Entry 7UGQ (electron microscopy, 3.40 A resolution); this record covers chains D and F of the 18 polymer chains in the assembly.

== Chain D (and F) ==
Name: Envelope glycoprotein gp41
From: Human immunodeficiency virus 1
Notes: chain F of this document is another copy of the same molecule, construct and numbering; everything in this record applies to it too
Sequence (129 residues; row label = number of the first residue in the row; note: 18 numbers in that range are skipped by the numbering (no residue carries them; nothing is unmodelled there)):
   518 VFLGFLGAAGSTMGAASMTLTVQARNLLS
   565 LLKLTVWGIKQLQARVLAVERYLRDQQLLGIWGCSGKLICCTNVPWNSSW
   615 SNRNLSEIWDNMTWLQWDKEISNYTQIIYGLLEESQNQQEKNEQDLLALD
Disulfides: Cys598-Cys604
Covalently attached groups: N-acetylglucosamine (NAG) linked to Asn637

== Interface between chain D and chain F ==
Pairs across the interface - 37 pairs, chain D then chain F:
  Ile573(D) with Lys567(F); Leu576(F), hydrophobic
  Leu576(D) with Leu576(F), hydrophobic
  Gln577(D) with Lys567(F); Arg579(F)
  Val580(D) with Leu576(F), hydrophobic; Arg579(F); Val580(F), hydrophobic
  Leu581(D) with Arg579(F)
  Val583(D) with Val583(F), hydrophobic
  Glu584(D) with Leu545(F); Arg579(F), salt bridge; Val583(F)
  Leu587(D) with Leu545(F); Val583(F), hydrophobic; Tyr586(F), hydrophobic; Leu587(F), hydrophobic
  Arg588(D) with Leu545(F)
  Gln591(D) with Ala541(F), hydrogen bond (side chain-backbone); Arg542(F); Leu545(F); Tyr586(F)
  Gly594(D) with Gly600(F)
  Ile595(D) with Arg542(F)
  Glu647(D) with Thr538(F), hydrogen bond
  Glu648(D) with Thr538(F)
  Asn651(D) with Leu602(F)
  Gln652(D) with Ser534(F); Met535(F); Thr538(F); Leu602(F)
  Lys655(D) with Gly600(F), hydrogen bond (side chain-backbone); Lys601(F); Leu602(F)
  Gln658(D) with Ile603(F)
  Asp659(D) with Ile603(F); Cys605(F), hydrogen bond
Other interface residues (no listed pair), chain D (20 interface residues in all): Leu568
Other interface residues (no listed pair), chain F (22 interface residues in all): Thr536, Leu537, Leu568, Ile573

== In short ==
The interface between chain D and chain F involves 20 residues on one side and 22 on the other, with 4
hydrogen bonds and 1 salt bridge. Polar contacts include Glu584(D)-Arg579(F), Gln591(D)-Ala541(F) and
Glu647(D)-Thr538(F). Covalently linked N-acetylglucosamine: at Asn637(D).
Both chains are Envelope glycoprotein gp41 (Human immunodeficiency virus 1). Entry 7UGQ (Cryo-EM structure of
BG24 Fabs with an inferred germline CDRL1 and 10-1074 Fabs in complex with ...) was determined by electron
microscopy, deposited together with 7UGM, 7UGP, 7UGN and 7UGO.
